PDB entry 6ZUH | X-ray diffraction, 1.70 A resolution | chains L and H of the 3 polymer chains in the assembly

[Chain L]
Protein: Prothrombin
From: Homo sapiens
Notes: EC 3.4.21.5
UniProtKB: P00734 (THRB_HUMAN); the construct lacks a stretch of the UniProt sequence, so the offset changes along the chain: -5 to 0 = UniProt 328-333; 1-14 = UniProt 336-349; 15-17 = UniProt 361-363
Sequence (36 residues; row label = number of the first residue in the row; a row labelled like 14A-14K holds insertion residues (14A, then the next letters in order); numbers below 1 keep their minus sign (Thr-5 is residue -5)):
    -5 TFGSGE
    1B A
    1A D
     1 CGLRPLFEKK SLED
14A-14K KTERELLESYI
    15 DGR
Not modelled in the structure: -5 to 0, 15-17
Swiss-Prot annotation at these positions:
  - site: Arg17 (Cleavage)

[Chain H]
Protein: Prothrombin
From: Homo sapiens
Notes: EC 3.4.21.5
UniProtKB: P00734 (THRB_HUMAN); the construct lacks a stretch of the UniProt sequence and is renumbered around it, so the offset changes along the chain: 16-37 = UniProt 364-385; 38-60 = UniProt 387-409; 61-77 = UniProt 419-435; 78-97 = UniProt 437-456; 7 more segments
Sequence (259 residues; numbered 16 to 247 plus 30 insertion-coded residues; 3 numbers in that range are skipped by the numbering (no residue carries them; nothing is unmodelled there); the number before each row is that of its first residue; a row labelled like 60A-60E holds insertion residues (60A, then the next letters in order)):
    16 IVEGSDAEIG MSPWQVMLFR KS
   37A P
    38 QELLCGASLI SDRWVLTAAH CLL
60A-60E YPPWD
60G-60I KNF
   60K T
    61 ENDLLVRIGK HSRTRYE
   77A R
    78 NIEKISMLEK IYIHPRYNWR
   97A E
    98 NLDRDIALMK LKKPVAFSDY IHPVCLPDRE TA
129A-129C ASL
   130 LQAGYKGRVT GWGNLKET
147A-147G WTANVGK
   150 GQPSVLQVVN LPIVERPVCK DSTRIRITDN MFCA
  184A G
   184 YKP
186A-186D DEGK
   187 RGDACEGDSG GPFVMKSP
204A-204B FN
   205 NRWYQMGIVS WGE
   219 GC
  221A D
   221 RDGKYGFYTH VFRLKKWIQK VIDQFGE
Not modelled in the structure: 147A-147G, 246-247
Swiss-Prot annotation at these positions:
  - region: Ala183 to Val200 (High affinity receptor-binding region which is also known as the TP508 peptide)
  - active site (Charge relay system): His57, Asp102, Ser195
  - glycosylation: Asn60H (N-linked (GlcNAc...) (complex) asparagine)
Disulfides: Cys42-Cys58, Cys168-Cys182, Cys191-Cys220
Glycans and other covalent adducts: N-acetylglucosamine (NAG) linked to Asn60H
Small-molecule neighbours: compound17 (N6H; [2-[(3-chlorophenyl)methylamino]-7-methoxy-1,3-benzoxazol-5-yl]-(2,2-dimethylmorpholin-4-yl)methanone): His57, Tyr60A, Trp60D, Glu97A, Asn98, Leu99, Ile174, Asp189, Ala190, Cys191, Glu192, Ser195, Val213, Ser214, Trp215, Gly216, Gly219, Cys220, Gly226, Phe227, Tyr228

[Interface between chain L and chain H]
Residue-residue contacts (60; chain L residue first):
  Cys1(L) with Pro120(H); Val121(H); Cys122(H), disulfide; Arg206(H), hydrogen bond (backbone-side chain)
  Asp1A(L) with His119(H), salt bridge; Arg206(H)
  Ala1B(L) with Arg206(H), hydrogen bond (backbone-side chain)
  Gly2(L) with Trp29(H); Pro120(H), hydrogen bond (backbone-backbone); Cys122(H); Arg206(H); Trp207(H), hydrogen bond (backbone-backbone)
  Leu3(L) with His119(H), hydrogen bond (backbone-side chain); Asn205(H); Arg206(H)
  Arg4(L) with Gly25(H); Met26(H), hydrogen bond (side chain-backbone); Pro28(H); Trp29(H); Arg137(H); Trp207(H)
  Pro5(L) with Ser115(H); Asp116(H); His119(H)
  Leu6(L) with Ile24(H); Gly25(H); Asp116(H)
  Phe7(L) with Glu23(H); Ile24(H); Gly25(H); Met26(H)
  Glu8(L) with Lys202(H), salt bridge; Asn205(H); Trp207(H), hydrogen bond
  Asp14(L) with Glu23(H); Met26(H); Arg137(H), salt bridge; Trp207(H)
  Lys14A(L) with Glu23(H), hydrogen bond (backbone-side chain)
  Thr14B(L) with Arg137(H), hydrogen bond; Asn159(H), hydrogen bond
  Glu14C(L) with Arg137(H); Lys202(H), salt bridge
  Glu14E(L) with Lys135(H), salt bridge; Asn159(H), hydrogen bond; Tyr184(H), hydrogen bond
  Leu14F(L) with Lys135(H); Gly136(H); Asn159(H); Trp207(H), hydrophobic
  Leu14G(L) with Pro204(H), hydrophobic
  Ser14I(L) with Gly133(H); Tyr134(H); Lys135(H), hydrogen bond (side chain-backbone)
  Tyr14J(L) with Tyr134(H), hydrophobic; Lys135(H), hydrogen bond (side chain-backbone); Met201(H); Lys202(H), hydrogen bond (side chain-backbone); Pro204(H)
  Ile14K(L) with Tyr134(H)
Other interface residues (no listed pair), chain H (26 interface residues in all): Tyr117
Disulfides between the chains: Cys1(L)-Cys122(H)

[Overview]
The interface between chain L and chain H involves 20 residues on one side and 26 on the other, with 1
disulfide bond, 15 hydrogen bonds and 5 salt bridges. Polar pairs include Asp1A(L)-His119(H),
Glu8(L)-Lys202(H) and Glu14E(L)-Lys135(H). Chain H binds compound17.
Chain L is Prothrombin and chain H is Prothrombin, both from Homo sapiens; the structure, Crystal Structure of
Thrombin in complex with compound17, was determined by X-ray diffraction together with 6ZUG, 6ZUN, 6ZUU, 6ZUW,
6ZUX, 6ZV7 and 6ZV8 from the same study.
